PDB entry 4CJ2 | X-ray diffraction, 1.50 A resolution | chains B and C

# Chain B
Molecule: Lysozyme C
From: Gallus gallus
Notes: EC 3.2.1.17
Reference sequence: P00698 (LYSC_CHICK); residues -17 to 129 here correspond to UniProt positions 1-147 (UniProt number = residue number + 18)
Amino-acid sequence (147 residues; numbered -17 to 129; the number before each row is that of its first residue; numbers below 1 keep their minus sign (Met-17 is residue -17)):
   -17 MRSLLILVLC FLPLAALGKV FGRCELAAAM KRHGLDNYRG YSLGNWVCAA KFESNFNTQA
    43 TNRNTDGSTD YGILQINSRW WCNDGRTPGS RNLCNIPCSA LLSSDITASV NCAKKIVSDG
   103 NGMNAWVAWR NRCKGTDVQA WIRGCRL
Not modelled in the structure: -17 to 0, 102
Disulfide bonds: Cys6-Cys127, Cys30-Cys115, Cys64-Cys80, Cys76-Cys94
What the authors report for this chain:
  - catalytic residues: Asp52 (citing earlier work)

# Chain C
Molecule: Affitin H4
From: Sulfolobus acidocaldarius
Amino-acid sequence (78 residues; row label = number of the first residue in the row; numbers below 1 keep their minus sign (Met-10 is residue -10)):
   -10 MRGSHHHHHH GSVKVKFFWN GEEKEVDTSK IVWVKRAGKS VLFIYDDNGK NGYGDVTEKD
    50 APKELLDMLA RAEREKKL
Not modelled in the structure: -10 to 1, 64-67

# How chain B and chain C interact
Contacting residue pairs (38; chain B residue first):
  Asn46(B) - Asn40(C)
  Asn46(B) - Tyr42(C)
  Asp48(B) - Trp8(C)  hydrogen bond
  Asp48(B) - Asn9(C)  hydrogen bond (backbone-side chain)
  Asp48(B) - Tyr42(C)
  Asn59(B) - Tyr42(C)
  Arg61(B) - Trp8(C)
  Trp62(B) - Trp22(C)  hydrophobic
  Trp62(B) - Leu31(C)  hydrophobic
  Trp62(B) - Phe32(C)
  Trp62(B) - Ile33(C)  hydrophobic
  Trp62(B) - Tyr42(C)  hydrophobic
  Trp62(B) - Gly43(C)
  Trp63(B) - Trp22(C)  hydrophobic
  Arg73(B) - Ala26(C)
  Arg73(B) - Ser29(C)
  Arg73(B) - Leu31(C)
  Arg73(B) - Asp44(C)  salt bridge
  Ile98(B) - Trp22(C)  hydrogen bond (backbone-side chain)
  Ser100(B) - Lys24(C)
  Asp101(B) - Trp22(C)
  Asp101(B) - Lys24(C)  hydrogen bond (backbone-side chain)
  Asn103(B) - Trp22(C)
  Asn103(B) - Val23(C)
  Asn103(B) - Ala61(C)  hydrogen bond (side chain-backbone)
  Gly104(B) - Trp22(C)
  Asn106(B) - Val21(C)
  Ala107(B) - Trp22(C)
  Ala107(B) - Ile33(C)  hydrophobic
  Ala107(B) - Asn40(C)  hydrogen bond (backbone-side chain)
  Val109(B) - Gly38(C)
  Val109(B) - Lys39(C)
  Val109(B) - Asn40(C)
  Arg112(B) - Val21(C)
  Arg112(B) - Asp35(C)  salt bridge
  Arg112(B) - Lys39(C)
  Arg112(B) - Asn40(C)  hydrogen bond
  Asn113(B) - Gly38(C)  hydrogen bond (side chain-backbone)
Other interface residues (no listed pair), chain B (20 interface residues in all): Asp52, Leu75, Lys97
Other interface residues (no listed pair), chain C (20 interface residues in all): Tyr34
From the paper, about this interface:
  - interface residues, chain C: Gly38(C)

# In short
The chain B/chain C interface involves 20 residues from each chain; the contacts include 8 hydrogen bonds and
2 salt bridges. Polar contacts include Arg73(B)-Asp44(C), Arg112(B)-Asp35(C) and Asp48(B)-Trp8(C). From the
paper: the catalytic residue Asp52(B); the interface residue Gly38(C).
Here chain B is Lysozyme C (Gallus gallus) and chain C is Affitin H4 (Sulfolobus acidocaldarius). Entry 4CJ2
(Crystal structure of HEWL in complex with affitin H4) was determined by X-ray diffraction (same publication
as 4CJ0 and 4CJ1).
